Entry 5MMJ (electron microscopy, 3.60 A resolution); this record covers chains a and l of the 27 polymer chains in the assembly.

== Chain a ==
Molecule: 16S ribosomal RNA
Organism: Spinacia oleracea
Sequence (1491 nucleotides; numbered 1 to 1491; the number before each row is that of its first residue):
     1 UCUCAUGGAG AGUUCGAUCC UGGCUCAGGA UGAACGCUGG CGGCAUGCUU AACACAUGCA
    61 AGUCGGACGG GAAGUGGUGU UUCCAGUGGC GGACGGGUGA GUAACGCGUA AGAACCUGCC
   121 CUUGGGAGGG GAACAACAGC UGGAAACGGC UGCUAAUACC CCGUAGGCUG AGAAGCAAAA
   181 GGAGGAAUCC GCCCGAGGAG GGGCUCGCGU CUGAUUAGCU AGUUGGUGAG GUAAUAGCUU
   241 ACCAAGGCGA UGAUCAGUAG CUGGUCCGAG AGGAUGAUCA GCCACACUGG GACUGAGACA
   301 CGGCCCAGAC UCCUACGGGA GGCAGCAGUG GGGAAUUUUC CGCAAUGGGC GAAAGCCUGA
   361 CGGAGCAAUG CCGCGUGGAG GCAGAAGGCC CACGGGUCGU GAACUUCUUU UCCCGGAGAA
   421 GAAGCAAUGA CGGUAUCCGG GGAAUAAGCA UCGGCUAACU CUGUGCCAGC AGCCGCGGUA
   481 AGACAGAGGA UGCAAGCGUU AUCCGGAAUG AUUGGGCGUA AAGCGUCUGU AGGUGGCUUU
   541 UUAAGUCCGC CGUCAAAUCC CAGGGCUCAA CCCUGGACAG GCGGUGGAAA CUACCAAGCU
   601 GGAGUACGGU AGGGGCAGAG GGAAUUUCCG GUGGAGCGGU GAAAUGCGUA GAGAUCGGAA
   661 AGAACACCAA CGGCGAAAGC ACUCUGCUGG GCCGACACUG ACACUGAGAG ACGAAAGCUA
   721 GGGGAGCGAA UGGGAUUAGA UACCCCAGUA GUCCUAGCCG UAAACGAUGG AUACUAGGCG
   781 CUGUGCGUAU CGACCCGUGC AGUGUUGUAG CUAACGCGUU AAGUAUCCCG CCUGGGGAGU
   841 ACGUUCGCAA GAAUGAAACU CAAAGGAAUU GACGGGGGCC CGCACAAGCG GUGGAGCAUG
   901 UGGUUUAAUU CGAUGCAAAG CGAAGAACCU UACCAGGGCU UGACAUGCCG CGAAUCCUCU
   961 UGAAAGAGAG GGGUGCCUUC GGGAACGCGG ACACAGGUGG UGCAUGGCUG UCGUCAGCUC
  1021 GUGCCGUAAG GUGUUGGGUU AAGUCCCGCA ACGAGCGCAA CCCUCGUGUU UAGUUGCCAA
  1081 CGUUGAGUUU GGAACCCUGA ACAGACUGCC GGUGAUAAGC CGGAGGAAGG UGAGGAUGAC
  1141 GUCAAGUCAU CAUGCCCCUU AUGCCCUGGG CGACACACGU GCUACAAUGG CCGGGACAAA
  1201 GGGUCGCGAU CCCGCGAGGG UGAGCUAACC CCAAAAACCC GUCCUCAGUU CGGAUUGCAG
  1261 GCUGCAACUC GCCUGCAUGA AGCCGGAAUC GCUAGUAAUC GCCGGUCAGC CAUACGGCGG
  1321 UGAAUUCGUU CCCGGGCCUU GUACACACCG CCCGUCACAC UAUGGGAGCU GGCCAUGCCC
  1381 GAAGUCGUUA CCUUAACCGC AAGGAGGGGG AUGCCGAAGG CAGGGCUAGU GACUGGAGUG
  1441 AAGUCGUAAC AAGGUAGCCG UACUGGAAGG UGCGGCUGGA UCACCUCCUU U
Disordered / not traced: 1485-1491
Metal / ion sites: Mg2+ site 1 near G22 (its only coordinating residue here); Mg2+ site 2 near A34 (its only coordinating residue here); Mg2+ site 3: U49, G99; Mg2+ site 4 near A54 (its only coordinating residue here); Mg2+ site 5 near U57 (its only coordinating residue here); Mg2+ site 6 near A67 (its only coordinating residue here); Mg2+ site 7 near U80 (its only coordinating residue here); Mg2+ site 8: A93, G302; Mg2+ site 9 near C94 (its only coordinating residue here); Mg2+ site 10 near G95 (its only coordinating residue here); Mg2+ site 11 near G97 (its only coordinating residue here); Mg2+ site 12: A100, G101, G260; 81 more Mg2+ sites not listed
Reported in the primary citation:
  - conformationally variable residues (side-chain flip): A1441, A1442

== Chain l ==
Name: 30S ribosomal protein S12, chloroplastic
Organism: Spinacia oleracea
Reference sequence: P62128 (RR12_SPIOL); residue numbers follow UniProt; this construct covers 1-123
Amino-acid sequence (123 residues; row label = number of the first residue in the row):
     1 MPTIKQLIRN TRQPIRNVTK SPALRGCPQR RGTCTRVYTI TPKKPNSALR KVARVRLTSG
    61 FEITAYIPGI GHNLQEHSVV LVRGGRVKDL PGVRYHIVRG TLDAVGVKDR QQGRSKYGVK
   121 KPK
Disordered / not traced: 1

== Chain a / chain l interface ==
Contacting residue pairs (113; chain a residue first):
  U25(a) - Lys20(l)  salt bridge to the phosphate
  A34(a) - Pro28(l)  sugar contact
  A34(a) - Gln29(l)  hydrogen bond to the sugar
  C35(a) - Gln29(l)  hydrogen bond to the sugar
  C35(a) - Val98(l)  sugar contact
  C35(a) - Thr101(l)  sugar contact
  G36(a) - Thr101(l)  sugar contact
  G36(a) - Ser115(l)  hydrogen bond to the sugar
  G36(a) - Gly118(l)  sugar contact
  C37(a) - Arg114(l)  hydrogen bond to the sugar
  C37(a) - Ser115(l)  sugar contact
  C37(a) - Val119(l)  sugar contact
  C37(a) - Lys120(l)  salt bridge to the phosphate
  C37(a) - Lys121(l)  phosphate contact
  U38(a) - Lys120(l)  salt bridge to the phosphate
  U38(a) - Lys121(l)  hydrogen bond to the phosphate
  G333(a) - Arg30(l)  phosphate contact
  G333(a) - Arg31(l)  salt bridge to the phosphate
  G333(a) - Thr58(l)  phosphate contact
  A334(a) - Cys27(l)  hydrogen bond to the base
  A334(a) - Pro28(l)  base contact
  A334(a) - Gln29(l)  sugar contact
  A334(a) - Arg30(l)  phosphate contact
  A334(a) - Arg31(l)  salt bridge to the phosphate
  A334(a) - Thr58(l)  hydrogen bond to the phosphate
  G448(a) - Lys121(l)  salt bridge to the phosphate
  C449(a) - Arg114(l)  salt bridge to the phosphate
  C449(a) - Ser115(l)  phosphate contact
  A450(a) - Gly113(l)  phosphate contact
  A450(a) - Arg114(l)  hydrogen bond to the phosphate
  A450(a) - Ser115(l)  hydrogen bond to the phosphate
  U451(a) - Gly113(l)  phosphate contact
  U451(a) - Lys116(l)  salt bridge to the phosphate
  C466(a) - Pro45(l)  base contact
  C466(a) - Ser47(l)  hydrogen bond to the phosphate
  C467(a) - Ser47(l)  hydrogen bond to the phosphate
  C467(a) - Ala48(l)  phosphate contact
  A468(a) - Ala48(l)  phosphate contact
  A468(a) - Leu49(l)  hydrogen bond to the phosphate
  A468(a) - Ile70(l)  sugar contact
  G469(a) - Arg50(l)  hydrogen bond to the base
  G469(a) - Lys51(l)  phosphate contact
  G469(a) - Gly69(l)  phosphate contact
  G469(a) - Ile70(l)  phosphate contact
  G469(a) - Gly71(l)  hydrogen bond to the phosphate
  C470(a) - Arg50(l)  base contact
  C470(a) - Tyr66(l)  hydrogen bond to the phosphate
  C470(a) - Pro68(l)  phosphate contact
  C470(a) - Gly69(l)  hydrogen bond to the phosphate
  C470(a) - Asp89(l)  base contact
  C470(a) - Tyr117(l)  sugar contact
  A471(a) - Arg50(l)  base contact
  A471(a) - Val87(l)  base contact
  A471(a) - Asp89(l)  base contact
  C473(a) - Arg86(l)  phosphate contact
  C473(a) - Lys88(l)  phosphate contact
  C474(a) - Lys88(l)  salt bridge to the phosphate
  G475(a) - Asn46(l)  hydrogen bond to the base
  G475(a) - Asp89(l)  base contact
  C476(a) - Asn46(l)  hydrogen bond to the base
  G477(a) - Pro45(l)  base contact
  G477(a) - Asn46(l)  base contact
  G477(a) - Ser47(l)  hydrogen bond to the base
  A485(a) - Arg110(l)  salt bridge to the phosphate
  G486(a) - Arg110(l)  phosphate contact
  G486(a) - Gln111(l)  hydrogen bond to the phosphate
  G486(a) - Gln112(l)  hydrogen bond to the phosphate
  A487(a) - Gln111(l)  phosphate contact
  A487(a) - Gln112(l)  hydrogen bond to the phosphate
  G498(a) - Lys116(l)  sugar contact
  U499(a) - Arg83(l)  sugar contact
  U499(a) - Lys116(l)  sugar contact
  U500(a) - Pro28(l)  hydrogen bond to the sugar
  U500(a) - Arg83(l)  sugar contact
  U500(a) - Gly84(l)  hydrogen bond to the sugar
  A501(a) - Ser21(l)  phosphate contact
  A501(a) - Gly26(l)  sugar contact
  A501(a) - Cys27(l)  hydrogen bond to the sugar
  A501(a) - Pro28(l)  sugar contact
  A501(a) - Gly85(l)  phosphate contact
  U502(a) - Thr19(l)  phosphate contact
  C503(a) - Asn17(l)  phosphate contact
  C504(a) - Asn17(l)  phosphate contact
  G510(a) - Thr11(l)  hydrogen bond to the base
  G510(a) - Arg12(l)  phosphate contact
  G510(a) - Gln13(l)  hydrogen bond to the sugar
  G510(a) - Pro14(l)  sugar contact
  G510(a) - Ile15(l)  base contact
  A511(a) - Arg12(l)  hydrogen bond to the sugar
  U512(a) - Leu7(l)  sugar contact
  U512(a) - Arg12(l)  salt bridge to the phosphate
  G515(a) - Arg12(l)  hydrogen bond to the base
  G516(a) - Pro2(l)  base contact
  G532(a) - Lys5(l)  hydrogen bond to the sugar
  G533(a) - Lys5(l)  sugar contact
  C828(a) - Thr3(l)  phosphate contact
  C829(a) - Thr3(l)  phosphate contact
  C829(a) - Lys5(l)  phosphate contact
  C829(a) - Gln6(l)  base contact
  C829(a) - Arg9(l)  salt bridge to the phosphate
  G830(a) - Gln6(l)  hydrogen bond to the phosphate
  G830(a) - Arg9(l)  salt bridge to the phosphate
  C831(a) - Pro2(l)  base contact
  C831(a) - Gln6(l)  base contact
  C832(a) - Arg12(l)  base contact
  U833(a) - Arg12(l)  hydrogen bond to the base
  U833(a) - Ile15(l)  sugar contact
  U860(a) - Gly92(l)  phosphate contact
  U860(a) - Arg94(l)  salt bridge to the phosphate
  C861(a) - Lys43(l)  salt bridge to the phosphate
  C861(a) - Pro91(l)  phosphate contact
  A862(a) - Lys88(l)  salt bridge to the phosphate
  A1441(a) - Lys44(l)  salt bridge to the phosphate
Other interface residues (no listed pair), chain a (57 interface residues in all): A33, U212, G213, G472, U1361, U1439, G1440
Other interface residues (no listed pair), chain l (65 interface residues in all): Asn10, Arg16, Leu24, Arg54, Leu81

== Summary ==
57 residues of chain a and 65 residues of chain l are in contact; the contacts include 32 hydrogen bonds and
17 salt bridges. Polar pairs include A334(a)-Cys27(l), G469(a)-Arg50(l) and G475(a)-Asn46(l). U49(a) and
G99(a) coordinate Mg2+ site 3. A93(a) and G302(a) coordinate Mg2+ site 8. From the paper: conformational
variability at A1441(a) and A1442(a).
Here chain a is 16S ribosomal RNA and chain l is 30S ribosomal protein S12, chloroplastic, both from Spinacia
oleracea. Entry 5MMJ (Structure of the small subunit of the chloroplast ribosome) was determined by electron
microscopy together with 5MMI and 5MMM from the same study.
